Entry 9IQT (electron microscopy, 2.90 A resolution); this record covers chains R and A of the 5 polymer chains in the assembly.

# Chain R
Molecule: Hydroxycarboxylic acid receptor 2
From: Homo sapiens
UniProtKB: Q8TDS4 (HCAR2_HUMAN); residue numbers follow UniProt; this construct covers 1-363
Amino-acid sequence (363 residues; numbered 1 to 363; the number before each row is that of its first residue):
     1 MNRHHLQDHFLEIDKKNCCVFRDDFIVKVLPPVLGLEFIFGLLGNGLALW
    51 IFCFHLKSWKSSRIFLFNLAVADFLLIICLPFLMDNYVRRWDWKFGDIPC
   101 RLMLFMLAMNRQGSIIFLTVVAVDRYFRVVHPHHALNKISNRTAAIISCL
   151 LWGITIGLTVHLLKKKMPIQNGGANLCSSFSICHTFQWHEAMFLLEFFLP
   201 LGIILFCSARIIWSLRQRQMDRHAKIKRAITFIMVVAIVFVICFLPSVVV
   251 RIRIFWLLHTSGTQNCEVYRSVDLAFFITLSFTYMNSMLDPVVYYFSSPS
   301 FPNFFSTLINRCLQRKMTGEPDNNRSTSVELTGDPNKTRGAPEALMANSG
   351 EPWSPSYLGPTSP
Not modelled in the structure: 1-9, 302-363
Disulfides: C18-C183, C19-C266, C100-C177
Small-molecule neighbours: nicotinic acid (NIO): L83, Y87, L104, L107, A108, R111, C177, S178, S179, F180, F277, L280, Y284
Curated features (UniProtKB/Swiss-Prot):
  - modified residue: S328 (Phosphoserine)

# Chain A
Molecule: Guanine nucleotide-binding protein G(i) subunit alpha-1
From: Homo sapiens
UniProtKB: P63096 (GNAI1_HUMAN); residues 2-353 here = UniProt positions 2-353
Amino-acid sequence (352 residues; numbered 2 to 353; the number before each row is that of its first residue):
     2 GCTLSAEDKAAVERSKMIDRNLREDGEKAAREVKLLLLGAGESGKNTIVK
    52 QMKIIHEAGYSEEECKQYKAVVYSNTIQSIIAIIRAMGRLKIDFGDSARA
   102 DDARQLFVLAGAAEEGFMTAELAGVIKRLWKDSGVQACFNRSREYQLNDS
   152 AAYYLNDLDRIAQPNYIPTQQDVLRTRVKTTGIVETHFTFKDLHFKMFDV
   202 GAQRSERKKWIHCFEGVTAIIFCVALSDYDLVLAEDEEMNRMHASMKLFD
   252 SICNNKWFTDTSIILFLNKKDLFEEKIKKSPLTICYPEYAGSNTYEEAAA
   302 YIQCQFEDLNKRKDTKEIYTHFTCSTDTKNVQFVFDAVTDVIIKNNLKDC
   352 GL
Not modelled in the structure: 56-180
Differences from the reference sequence: conflict N47 (Ser in P63096), A203 (Gly in P63096), A245 (Glu in P63096), S326 (Ala in P63096)
Curated features (UniProtKB/Swiss-Prot):
  - region: K35 to K46, T48 (G1 motif), D173 to T181 (G2 motif), F196 to G202, Q204, R205 (G3 motif), I265 to D272 (G4 motif), T324, C325, T327 to T329 (G5 motif)
  - binding site (GTP): E43 to K46, T48, S151, L175 to T181, D200 to G202, Q204, N269 to D272
  - binding site (Mg(2+)): T181
  - modified residue: R178 (ADP-ribosylarginine), Q204 (Deamidated glutamine), C351 (ADP-ribosylcysteine)
  - lipidation: G2 (N-myristoyl glycine), C3 (S-palmitoyl cysteine)
  - natural variant: G40 (G40C: In NEDHISB; G40R: In NEDHISB), G45 (G45D: In NEDHISB), T48 (T48I: In NEDHISB; T48K: In NEDHISB), Q52 (Q52P: In NEDHISB), S75 (deletion: In NEDHISB; uncertain significance), Q172 (deletion: In NEDHISB), D173 (D173V: In NEDHISB), E186 to F189 (deletion: In NEDHISB; uncertain significance), C224 (C224Y: In NEDHISB), K270 (K270N: In NEDHISB; K270R: In NEDHISB), D272 (D272G: In NEDHISB), V332 (V332E: In NEDHISB; uncertain significance)
  - mutagenesis: G42 (G42R: Abolishes switch to an activated conformation and dissociation from beta and gamma subunits upon GTP binding. Abolishes interaction with RGS family members), E116 (E116L: Enhances interaction (inactive GDP-bound) with RGS14), Q147 (Q147L: Enhances interaction (inactive GDP-bound) with RGS14)

# Chain R / chain A interface
Residue-residue contacts (38):
  K60(R) with D350(A), salt bridge
  S62(R) with C351(A)
  R63(R) with G352(A)
  R125(R) with L353(A)
  R128(R) with N347(A); D350(A); C351(A)
  V129(R) with I344(A); L348(A), hydrophobic
  P132(R) with T340(A); I343(A); I344(A), hydrophobic; N347(A)
  H133(R) with L194(A); F336(A); T340(A); I343(A)
  A135(R) with R32(A)
  N137(R) with N347(A)
  K138(R) with A31(A); R32(A)
  L215(R) with I344(A), hydrophobic
  R218(R) with D337(A), salt bridge; T340(A); D341(A), salt bridge; I344(A)
  M220(R) with D341(A); I344(A), hydrophobic; K345(A)
  H223(R) with D315(A), hydrogen bond (side chain-backbone); E318(A)
  K225(R) with K349(A)
  I226(R) with L348(A), hydrophobic
  A229(R) with L353(A), hydrophobic
  I233(R) with L353(A), hydrophobic
  S298(R) with G352(A), hydrogen bond (side chain-backbone)
  P299(R) with G352(A); L353(A)
Interface residues without a listed pair, chain R (26 interface residues in all): L66, D124, R222, A224, S300
Interface residues without a listed pair, chain A (20 interface residues in all): T316

# In short
The interface between chain R and chain A involves 26 residues on one side and 20 on the other, with 2
hydrogen bonds and 3 salt bridges. Among the polar pairs are K60(R)-D350(A), R218(R)-D337(A) and
R218(R)-D341(A). Ligands of chain R: nicotinic acid.
Chain R is Hydroxycarboxylic acid receptor 2 and chain A is Guanine nucleotide-binding protein G(i) subunit
alpha-1, both from Homo sapiens; the structure, structure of niacin-HCA2-Gi, was determined by electron
microscopy.
